Entry 8T3K (electron microscopy, 3.33 A resolution); this record covers chains D and C.

[Chain D]
Name: Probable multidrug resistance ABC transporter ATP-binding/permease protein YheH
Organism: Bacillus subtilis subsp. subtilis str. 168
Notes: EC 7.6.2.-
Reference sequence: O07549 (YHEH_BACSU); numbering as in UniProt (aligned over 1-673)
Amino-acid sequence (681 residues; each row starts with the number of its first residue):
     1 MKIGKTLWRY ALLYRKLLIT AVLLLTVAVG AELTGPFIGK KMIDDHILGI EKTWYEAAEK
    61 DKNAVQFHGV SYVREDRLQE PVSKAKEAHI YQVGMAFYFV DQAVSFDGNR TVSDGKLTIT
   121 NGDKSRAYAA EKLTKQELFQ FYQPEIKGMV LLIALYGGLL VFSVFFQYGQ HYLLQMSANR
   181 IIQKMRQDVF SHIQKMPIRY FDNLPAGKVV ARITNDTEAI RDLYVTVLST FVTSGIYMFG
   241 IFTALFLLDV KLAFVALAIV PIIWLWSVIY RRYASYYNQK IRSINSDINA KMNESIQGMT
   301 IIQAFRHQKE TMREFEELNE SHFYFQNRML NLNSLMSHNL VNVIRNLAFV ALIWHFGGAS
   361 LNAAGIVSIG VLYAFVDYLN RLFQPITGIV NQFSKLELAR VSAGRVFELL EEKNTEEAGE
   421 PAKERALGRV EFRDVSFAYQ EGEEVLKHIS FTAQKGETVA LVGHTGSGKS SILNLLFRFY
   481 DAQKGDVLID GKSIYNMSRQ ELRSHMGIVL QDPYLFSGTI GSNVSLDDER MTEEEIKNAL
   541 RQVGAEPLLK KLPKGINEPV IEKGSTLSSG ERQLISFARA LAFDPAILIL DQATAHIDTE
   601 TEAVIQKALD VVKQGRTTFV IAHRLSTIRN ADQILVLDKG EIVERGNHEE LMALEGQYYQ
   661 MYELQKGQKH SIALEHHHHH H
Unresolved in the structure: 565-566, 666-681
Construct notes: engineered mutation Ala154 (Cys in O07549), Ala256 (Cys in O07549), Ala351 (Cys in O07549), Gln592 (Glu in O07549); expression tag (674-681)
Small-molecule neighbours: ATP (adenosine-5'-triphosphate): Asp202, Tyr439, Gln440, Glu443, Val445, His464, Thr465, Gly466, Ser467, Gly468, Lys469, Ser470, Ser471, Tyr480
Swiss-Prot annotation at these positions:
  - binding site (ATP): Gly463 to Ser470
What the authors report for this chain:
  - mutagenesis - K2A, K5A, R15A: decreased binding to bound-lipid residence time (from molecular simulation)

[Chain C]
Name: Probable multidrug resistance ABC transporter ATP-binding/permease protein YheI
Organism: Bacillus subtilis subsp. subtilis str. 168
Notes: EC 7.6.2.-
Reference sequence: O07550 (YHEI_BACSU); numbering as in UniProt (aligned over 2-585)
Amino-acid sequence (607 residues; row label = number of the first residue in the row; numbers below 1 keep their minus sign (Met-21 is residue -21)):
   -21 MGSSHHHHHH SSGLVPRGSH MLEFSVLKKL GWFFKAYWLR YTIAIVLLLA VNVIEMFPPK
    39 LLGNAIDDMK AGAFTAEGLL FYIGIFFVLT AAVYIMSYFW MHQLFGGANL MEKILRTKLM
    99 GHLLTMSPPF YEKNRTGDLM ARGTNDLQAV SLTTGFGILT LVDSTMFMMT IFLTMGFLIS
   159 WKLTFAAIIP LPVMAIAISL YGSKIHERFT EAQNAFGALN DRVLESVSGV RVIRAYVQET
   219 NDVRRFNEMT ADVYQKNMKV AFIDSLFEPT VKLLVGASYL IGLGYGAFLV FRNELTLGEL
   279 VSFNVYLGMM IWPMFAIGEL INVMQRGNAS LDRVNETLSY ETDVTDPKQP ADLKEPGDIV
   339 FSHVSFTYPS STSDNLQDIS FTVRKGQTVG IAGKTGSGKT TIIKQLLRQY PPGEGSITFS
   399 GVPIQQIPLD RLRGWIGYVP QDHLLFSRTV KENILYGKQD ATDKEVQQAI AEAHFEKDLH
   459 MLPSGLETMV GEKGVALSGG QKQRISIARA LMANPEILIL DQSLSAVDAK TEAAIIKNIR
   519 ENRKGKTTFI LTHRLSAVEH ADLILVMDGG VIAERGTHQE LLANNGWYRE QYERQQLFTA
   579 EEGGAGA
Unresolved in the structure: -21 to 1, 348-352, 435-450, 462-464, 470-475, 573-585
Construct notes: initiating methionine (-21); expression tag (-20 to 1); engineered mutation Gln500 (Asp in O07550)
Small-molecule neighbours: ATP (adenosine-5'-triphosphate): Tyr346, Asn353, Lys372, Thr373, Gly374, Ser375, Gly376, Lys377, Thr378, Thr379, Gln419, Asp499, Gln500, His531
Swiss-Prot annotation at these positions:
  - binding site (ATP): Gly371 to Thr378

[Chain D / chain C interface]
Pairs across the interface (199; chain D residue first):
  Glu32(D) - Lys250(C)
  Gly39(D) - Leu261(C)
  Met42(D) - Leu261(C)  hydrophobic
  Ile43(D) - Leu275(C)  hydrophobic
  Ile47(D) - Ala265(C)  hydrophobic
  Ile47(D) - Phe269(C)  hydrophobic
  Ile47(D) - Leu275(C)  hydrophobic
  Leu48(D) - Leu275(C)  hydrophobic
  Gln92(D) - Lys48(C)
  Gln92(D) - Ala49(C)
  Met95(D) - Asn271(C)  hydrogen bond
  Phe97(D) - Asn271(C)
  Asn109(D) - Gly50(C)
  Arg110(D) - Lys48(C)  hydrogen bond (side chain-backbone)
  Arg110(D) - Gly50(C)
  Lys135(D) - Asn271(C)
  Leu138(D) - Asn271(C)
  Phe139(D) - Phe269(C)
  Phe139(D) - Arg270(C)
  Tyr142(D) - Phe269(C)  hydrophobic
  Ile146(D) - Phe269(C)  hydrophobic
  Met149(D) - Ala265(C)  hydrophobic
  Met149(D) - Phe269(C)  hydrophobic
  Ile153(D) - Leu258(C)
  Ile153(D) - Gly262(C)
  Tyr156(D) - Gly254(C)
  Tyr156(D) - Leu258(C)  hydrophobic
  Gly157(D) - Leu258(C)
  Leu160(D) - Leu251(C)
  Leu160(D) - Gly254(C)
  Leu160(D) - Ala255(C)
  Val164(D) - Pro247(C)
  Val164(D) - Leu251(C)  hydrophobic
  Gln167(D) - Glu246(C)
  Gln167(D) - Lys250(C)
  Tyr168(D) - Phe240(C)
  Tyr168(D) - Ser243(C)
  Tyr168(D) - Leu244(C)  hydrophobic
  Tyr168(D) - Pro247(C)  hydrophobic
  His171(D) - Asp242(C)
  His171(D) - Ser243(C)
  Tyr172(D) - Phe240(C)  hydrophobic
  Tyr172(D) - Ser243(C)
  Gln175(D) - Ala239(C)
  Met176(D) - Tyr232(C)  hydrogen bond
  Met176(D) - Met236(C)  hydrophobic
  Asn179(D) - Tyr232(C)
  Asn179(D) - Asn235(C)
  Asn179(D) - Met236(C)
  Arg180(D) - Tyr232(C)  hydrogen bond
  Gln183(D) - Thr228(C)
  Gln183(D) - Ala229(C)
  Gln183(D) - Tyr232(C)
  Arg186(D) - Phe194(C)
  Arg186(D) - Phe224(C)
  Arg186(D) - Val231(C)
  Gln187(D) - Phe224(C)
  Gln187(D) - Asn225(C)
  Phe190(D) - Asp220(C)
  Phe190(D) - Val221(C)  hydrophobic
  Phe190(D) - Phe224(C)  hydrophobic
  Ile193(D) - Arg212(C)  hydrogen bond (backbone-side chain)
  Gln194(D) - Arg212(C)
  Gln194(D) - Glu217(C)  hydrogen bond (side chain-backbone)
  Gln194(D) - Asp220(C)  hydrogen bond
  Gln194(D) - Val221(C)
  Met196(D) - Arg212(C)  hydrogen bond (backbone-side chain)
  Ile198(D) - Val208(C)  hydrophobic
  Ile198(D) - Arg209(C)
  Phe201(D) - Val205(C)  hydrophobic
  Phe201(D) - Arg212(C)
  Asp202(D) - Arg209(C)  salt bridge
  Ala206(D) - Val205(C)  hydrophobic
  Val209(D) - Val205(C)  hydrophobic
  Val210(D) - Leu202(C)  hydrophobic
  Val210(D) - Val205(C)  hydrophobic
  Ile213(D) - Val201(C)  hydrophobic
  Thr214(D) - Phe194(C)
  Thr214(D) - Leu197(C)
  Thr214(D) - Asn198(C)  hydrogen bond
  Asn215(D) - Phe194(C)
  Arg221(D) - Asn235(C)
  Ile288(D) - Arg94(C)
  Asn289(D) - Met118(C)
  Asn289(D) - Thr122(C)
  Met292(D) - Met118(C)  hydrophobic
  Glu294(D) - Leu423(C)
  Glu294(D) - Phe424(C)
  Ile296(D) - Glu110(C)
  Ile296(D) - Leu117(C)  hydrophobic
  Gln297(D) - Leu422(C)
  Gly298(D) - Phe424(C)
  Met299(D) - Leu101(C)
  Met299(D) - Glu110(C)
  Thr300(D) - Pro106(C)
  Thr300(D) - Gln387(C)  hydrogen bond (backbone-side chain)
  Ile301(D) - Pro418(C)  hydrophobic
  Ile301(D) - Leu422(C)  hydrophobic
  Ile301(D) - Phe424(C)  hydrophobic
  Ile302(D) - Tyr434(C)
  Gln303(D) - Met104(C)  hydrogen bond (side chain-backbone)
  Gln303(D) - Ser105(C)
  Gln303(D) - Pro106(C)
  Gln303(D) - Arg411(C)
  Ala304(D) - Arg411(C)
  Phe305(D) - Tyr416(C)
  Phe305(D) - Tyr434(C)  hydrophobic
  Phe305(D) - Arg487(C)
  His307(D) - Tyr434(C)
  Gln308(D) - Leu102(C)  hydrogen bond (side chain-backbone)
  Gln308(D) - Thr103(C)
  Thr311(D) - Leu102(C)
  Met312(D) - Met98(C)  hydrophobic
  Met312(D) - Gly99(C)
  Met312(D) - Leu102(C)  hydrophobic
  Phe315(D) - Met98(C)  hydrophobic
  Glu316(D) - Thr95(C)
  Asn319(D) - Lys91(C)
  Glu320(D) - Lys91(C)  salt bridge
  His322(D) - Arg94(C)  hydrogen bond
  Phe323(D) - Asn87(C)
  Phe323(D) - Leu88(C)  hydrophobic
  Phe323(D) - Lys91(C)
  Gln326(D) - Asn87(C)
  Gln326(D) - Glu90(C)  hydrogen bond
  Asn327(D) - Gly84(C)
  Asn327(D) - Asn87(C)  hydrogen bond
  Leu330(D) - His80(C)
  Leu330(D) - Phe83(C)  hydrophobic
  Leu330(D) - Gly84(C)
  Asn333(D) - Met79(C)
  Ser334(D) - Tyr76(C)
  Ser334(D) - Met79(C)
  Leu335(D) - Tyr72(C)  hydrogen bond (backbone-side chain)
  Leu335(D) - Tyr76(C)  hydrophobic
  His338(D) - Trp290(C)
  Asn339(D) - Tyr72(C)
  Asn339(D) - Ser75(C)
  Asn339(D) - Tyr76(C)
  Asn339(D) - Met79(C)
  Leu340(D) - Tyr72(C)
  Val343(D) - Thr68(C)
  Val343(D) - Tyr72(C)  hydrophobic
  Asn346(D) - Thr68(C)  hydrogen bond
  Leu347(D) - Phe65(C)  hydrophobic
  Phe349(D) - Leu40(C)  hydrophobic
  Phe349(D) - Phe64(C)  hydrophobic
  Val350(D) - Phe64(C)  hydrophobic
  Val350(D) - Phe65(C)  hydrophobic
  Ile353(D) - Leu40(C)  hydrophobic
  Ile353(D) - Met47(C)
  Ile353(D) - Leu57(C)
  Ile353(D) - Phe64(C)  hydrophobic
  Trp354(D) - Leu57(C)  hydrophobic
  Phe356(D) - Met47(C)  hydrophobic
  Gly357(D) - Met47(C)
  Leu361(D) - Met47(C)
  Leu361(D) - Phe52(C)  hydrophobic
  Ile369(D) - Ile44(C)  hydrophobic
  Ile369(D) - Leu275(C)  hydrophobic
  Leu372(D) - Ile44(C)  hydrophobic
  Tyr373(D) - Leu261(C)
  Tyr373(D) - Asn282(C)
  Val376(D) - Val283(C)  hydrophobic
  Asp377(D) - Tyr257(C)
  Gln384(D) - Ile289(C)
  Glu416(D) - Arg212(C)  salt bridge
  Asn474(D) - Arg209(C)
  Phe479(D) - Arg209(C)
  Tyr480(D) - Arg209(C)
  Gln500(D) - Val215(C)
  Gln500(D) - Glu217(C)  hydrogen bond
  Arg503(D) - Arg212(C)
  Arg503(D) - Ala213(C)
  Arg503(D) - Val215(C)
  Met506(D) - Ala213(C)
  Gly507(D) - Tyr214(C)
  Ile508(D) - Ala213(C)  hydrophobic
  Ile508(D) - Tyr214(C)  hydrogen bond (backbone-side chain)
  Tyr514(D) - Ser206(C)
  Tyr514(D) - Val210(C)  hydrophobic
  Phe516(D) - Glu203(C)
  Ser517(D) - Glu203(C)  hydrogen bond
  Leu526(D) - Val210(C)  hydrophobic
  Leu526(D) - Gln216(C)
  Asp527(D) - Gln216(C)
  Asp527(D) - Asn219(C)  hydrogen bond (backbone-side chain)
  Asp527(D) - Arg223(C)  hydrogen bond (backbone-side chain)
  Asp528(D) - Gln216(C)
  Asp528(D) - Asn219(C)  hydrogen bond (backbone-side chain)
  Glu529(D) - Asn219(C)
  Glu529(D) - Arg223(C)  salt bridge
  Arg530(D) - Gln216(C)
  Arg530(D) - Asn219(C)
  Arg579(D) - Val210(C)
  Ala580(D) - Tyr214(C)
  Phe583(D) - Tyr214(C)  hydrophobic
  Phe583(D) - Gln216(C)
  Leu664(D) - Arg572(C)
Other interface residues (no listed pair), chain D (134 interface residues in all): His46, Gly94, Lys195, Pro197, Glu218, Asn285, Ala290, Asn293, Lys309, Asn342, Arg345, Gly358, Asn380, Phe477, Ser504, Val509, Leu510
Other interface residues (no listed pair), chain C (117 interface residues in all): Glu33, Pro36, Ala43, Ile61, Leu67, Thr114, Arg200, Ser204, Gly207, Ile211, Phe266, Val268, Leu278, Val279, Gly286, Met287, Tyr388, Arg426

[In short]
134 residues of chain D face 117 of chain C across their interface, with 23 hydrogen bonds and 4 salt bridges.
Among the polar pairs are Asp202(D)-Arg209(C), Glu320(D)-Lys91(C) and Glu416(D)-Arg212(C). Bound to chain D:
ATP. Chain C binds ATP. The paper reports that K2A, K5A and R15A of chain D reduce binding to bound-lipid
residence time.
Chain D is Probable multidrug resistance ABC transporter ATP-binding/permease protein YheH and chain C is
Probable multidrug resistance ABC transporter ATP-binding/permease protein YheI, both from Bacillus subtilis
subsp. subtilis str. 168; the structure, Heterodimeric ABC transporter BmrCD in the inward-facing conformation
bound to ATP: BmrCD_IF-ATP2, was determined by electron microscopy, deposited together with 8FPF, 8FHK, 8FMV,
8SZC and 8T1P.
